PDB entry 5S5N | X-ray diffraction, 2.90 A resolution | chains B and C of the 6 polymer chains in the assembly

Chain B:
Protein: Tubulin beta-2B chain
From: Bos taurus
UniProtKB: Q6B856 (TBB2B_BOVIN); the author numbering skips numbers that UniProt does not, so the offset changes along the chain: 1-42 = UniProt 1-42; 45-360 = UniProt 43-358; 369-455 = UniProt 359-445
Amino-acid sequence (445 residues; each row starts with the number of its first residue; note: 10 numbers in that range are skipped by the numbering (no residue carries them; nothing is unmodelled there)):
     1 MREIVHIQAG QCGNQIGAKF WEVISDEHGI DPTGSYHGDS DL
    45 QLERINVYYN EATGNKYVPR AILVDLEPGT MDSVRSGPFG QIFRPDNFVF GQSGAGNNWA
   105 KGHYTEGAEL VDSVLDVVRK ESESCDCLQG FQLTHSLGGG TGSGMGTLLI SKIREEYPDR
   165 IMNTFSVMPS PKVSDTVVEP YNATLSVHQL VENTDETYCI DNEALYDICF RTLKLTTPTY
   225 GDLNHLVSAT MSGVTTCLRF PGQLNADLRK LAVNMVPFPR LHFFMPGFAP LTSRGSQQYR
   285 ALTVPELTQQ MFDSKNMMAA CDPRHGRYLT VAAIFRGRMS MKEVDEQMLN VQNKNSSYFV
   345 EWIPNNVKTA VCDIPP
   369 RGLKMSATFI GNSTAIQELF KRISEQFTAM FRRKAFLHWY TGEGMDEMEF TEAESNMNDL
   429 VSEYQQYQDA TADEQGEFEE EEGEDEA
Disordered / not traced: 276-280, 438-455
Bound ions: Mg2+: Gln11 (together with GDP); Ca2+ near Glu113 (its only coordinating residue here)
Ligand contacts:
  - GDP (guanosine-5'-diphosphate): Gly10, Gln11, Cys12, Gln15, Ile16, Asn101, Ser140, Gly142, Gly143, Gly144, Thr145, Gly146, Ser147, Val171, Pro173, Val177, Asp179, Glu183, Asn206, Leu209, Tyr224, Leu227, Asn228
  - N-methyl-4-sulfamoylbenzamide (W0Y): Ala99, Gly100, Asn102, Lys105, Trp407

Chain C:
Protein: Tubulin alpha-1B chain
From: Bos taurus
UniProtKB: P81947 (TBA1B_BOVIN); residues 1-451 here = UniProt positions 1-451
Amino-acid sequence (451 residues; row label = number of the first residue in the row):
     1 MRECISIHVG QAGVQIGNAC WELYCLEHGI QPDGQMPSDK TIGGGDDSFN TFFSETGAGK
    61 HVPRAVFVDL EPTVIDEVRT GTYRQLFHPE QLITGKEDAA NNYARGHYTI GKEIIDLVLD
   121 RIRKLADQCT GLQGFLVFHS FGGGTGSGFT SLLMERLSVD YGKKSKLEFS IYPAPQVSTA
   181 VVEPYNSILT THTTLEHSDC AFMVDNEAIY DICRRNLDIE RPTYTNLNRL ISQIVSSITA
   241 SLRFDGALNV DLTEFQTNLV PYPRIHFPLA TYAPVISAEK AYHEQLSVAE ITNACFEPAN
   301 QMVKCDPRHG KYMACCLLYR GDVVPKDVNA AIATIKTKRS IQFVDWCPTG FKVGINYQPP
   361 TVVPGGDLAK VQRAVCMLSN TTAIAEAWAR LDHKFDLMYA KRAFVHWYVG EGMEEGEFSE
   421 AREDMAALEK DYEEVGVDSV EGEGEEEGEE Y
Disordered / not traced: 441-451
Bound ions: Ca2+: Asp39, Thr41, Gly44, Glu55
Ligand contacts:
  - GTP (guanosine-5'-triphosphate): Gly10, Gln11, Ala12, Gln15, Ile16, Asp69, Asp98, Ala99, Ala100, Asn101, Ser140, Gly142, Gly143, Gly144, Thr145, Gly146, Ile171, Pro173, Val177, Ser178, Thr179, Glu183, Asn206, Tyr224, Leu227, Asn228, Ile231
  - N-methyl-4-sulfamoylbenzamide (W0Y), molecule 1: Lys40, Thr41, Ile42, Gly44, Gly45, Asp46
  - N-methyl-4-sulfamoylbenzamide (W0Y), molecule 2: Ser165, Asp199, Thr253, Gln256, Thr257

How chain B and chain C interact:
Contacting residue pairs (40):
  Gln96(B) - Met1(C)
  Gln96(B) - Arg2(C)
  Ser97(B) - Arg2(C)
  Asn101(B) - Glu254(C)  hydrogen bond
  Asp179(B) - Glu254(C)
  Asp179(B) - Lys352(C)  hydrogen bond (backbone-side chain)
  Thr180(B) - Glu254(C)
  Thr180(B) - Asn258(C)
  Val181(B) - Asn258(C)  hydrogen bond (backbone-side chain)
  Val181(B) - Pro348(C)  hydrophobic
  Thr221(B) - Pro325(C)
  Thr221(B) - Lys326(C)
  Thr221(B) - Asn329(C)
  Ala397(B) - Trp346(C)
  Met398(B) - Trp346(C)
  Arg400(B) - Asp345(C)  salt bridge
  Arg400(B) - Ser439(C)  hydrogen bond
  Arg401(B) - Tyr262(C)  hydrogen bond (backbone-side chain)
  Arg401(B) - Asp345(C)  salt bridge
  Arg401(B) - Trp346(C)
  Arg401(B) - Glu434(C)  hydrogen bond (side chain-backbone)
  Arg401(B) - Val437(C)  hydrogen bond (side chain-backbone)
  Arg401(B) - Asp438(C)
  Arg401(B) - Ser439(C)  hydrogen bond
  Lys402(B) - Tyr262(C)
  Ala403(B) - Pro261(C)
  Ala403(B) - Tyr262(C)
  Ala403(B) - Trp346(C)  hydrophobic
  Phe404(B) - Thr257(C)
  Phe404(B) - Asn258(C)
  Phe404(B) - Val260(C)
  Phe404(B) - Pro261(C)  hydrogen bond (backbone-backbone)
  Phe404(B) - Trp346(C)  hydrophobic
  His406(B) - Val260(C)  hydrogen bond (side chain-backbone)
  His406(B) - Pro261(C)
  His406(B) - Tyr262(C)
  His406(B) - Pro263(C)
  Trp407(B) - Gln256(C)
  Trp407(B) - Thr257(C)  hydrogen bond (side chain-backbone)
  Trp407(B) - Val260(C)  hydrogen bond (side chain-backbone)
Interface residues without a listed pair, chain B (19 interface residues in all): Val182, Thr220, Leu405
Interface residues without a listed pair, chain C (22 interface residues in all): Val435

In short:
19 residues of chain B face 22 of chain C across their interface, with 12 hydrogen bonds and 2 salt bridges.
Polar contacts include Arg400(B)-Asp345(C), Arg401(B)-Asp345(C) and Asn101(B)-Glu254(C). One
N-methyl-4-sulfamoylbenzamide molecule is bound between chain B and chain C. Ligands of chain B: GDP.
Here chain B is Tubulin beta-2B chain and chain C is Tubulin alpha-1B chain, both from Bos taurus. Entry 5S5N
(Tubulin-Z165170770-complex) was determined by X-ray diffraction (same publication as 5S4L, 5S4M, 5S4N, 5S4O,
5S4P, 5S4Q and 52 further entries).
